7QHB - chains A and J of the 6 polymer chains in the assembly; structure by electron microscopy, 3.50 A resolution.

Chain A:
Protein: Isoform Flip of Glutamate receptor 1
From: Rattus norvegicus
UniProtKB: P19490 (GRIA1_RAT), isoform P19490-2; the construct has insertions or renumbered stretches relative to UniProt, so the offset changes along the chain: -25 to -7 = UniProt 1-19; 2-889 = UniProt 20-907
Amino-acid sequence (915 residues; row label = number of the first residue in the row; numbers below 1 keep their minus sign (Met-25 is residue -25)):
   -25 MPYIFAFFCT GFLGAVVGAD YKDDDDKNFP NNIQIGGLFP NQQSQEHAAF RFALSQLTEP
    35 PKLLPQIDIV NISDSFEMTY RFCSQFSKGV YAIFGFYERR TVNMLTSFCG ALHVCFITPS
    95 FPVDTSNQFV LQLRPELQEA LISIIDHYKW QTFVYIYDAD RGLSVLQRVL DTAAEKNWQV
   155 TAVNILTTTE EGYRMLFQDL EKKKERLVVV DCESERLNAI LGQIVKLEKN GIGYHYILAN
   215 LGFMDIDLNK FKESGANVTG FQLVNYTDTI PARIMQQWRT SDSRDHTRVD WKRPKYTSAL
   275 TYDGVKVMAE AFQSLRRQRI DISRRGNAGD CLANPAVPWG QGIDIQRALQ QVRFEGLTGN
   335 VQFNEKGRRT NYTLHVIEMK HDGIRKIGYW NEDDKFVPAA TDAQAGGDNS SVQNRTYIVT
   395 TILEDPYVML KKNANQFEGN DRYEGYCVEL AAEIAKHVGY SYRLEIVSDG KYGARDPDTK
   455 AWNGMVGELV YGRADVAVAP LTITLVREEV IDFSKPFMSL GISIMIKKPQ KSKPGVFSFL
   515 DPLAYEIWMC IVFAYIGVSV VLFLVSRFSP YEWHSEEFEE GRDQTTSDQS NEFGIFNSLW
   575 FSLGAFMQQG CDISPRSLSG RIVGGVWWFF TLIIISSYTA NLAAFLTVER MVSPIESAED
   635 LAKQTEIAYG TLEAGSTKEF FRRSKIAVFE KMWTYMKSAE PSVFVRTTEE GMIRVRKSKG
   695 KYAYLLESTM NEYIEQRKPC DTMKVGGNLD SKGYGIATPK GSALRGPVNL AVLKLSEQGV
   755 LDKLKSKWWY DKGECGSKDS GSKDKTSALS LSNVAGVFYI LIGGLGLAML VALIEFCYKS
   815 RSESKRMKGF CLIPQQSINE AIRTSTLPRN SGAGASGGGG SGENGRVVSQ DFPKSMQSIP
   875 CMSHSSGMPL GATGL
Disordered / not traced: -25 to 387, 543-564, 771-778, 816-889
Construct notes: insertion (-6 to 1)
Disulfides: Cys714-Cys769
Small-molecule neighbours:
  - 79N ((2S)-2,3-dihydroxypropyl (7Z)-hexadec-7-enoate): Arg590, Leu592, Arg595, Ile596, Gly599, Phe603
  - cyclothiazide (CYZ), molecule 1: Ile477, Ser493, Ser725, Lys726, Gly727
  - cyclothiazide (CYZ), molecule 2: Lys489, Pro490, Phe491, Met492, Ser493, Leu747, Ser750, Leu755, Asp756, Lys759
  - glutamic acid (GLU): Tyr446, Pro474, Leu475, Thr476, Arg481, Leu646, Gly649, Ser650, Thr651, Leu700, Glu701
  - palmitoleic acid (PAM), molecule 1: Tyr519, Trp522, Met523, Ile525, Val526, Tyr529, Leu577
  - palmitoleic acid (PAM), molecule 2: Leu785, Ala789, Phe792, Tyr793, Ile796, Leu799
UniProt features mapped onto this chain:
  - motif: Ala886 to Leu889 (PDZ-binding)
  - binding site (L-glutamate): Pro474, Thr476, Arg481, Ser650, Thr651, Glu701
  - modified residue (Phosphoserine): Ser627, Ser692, Ser831, Ser845
  - lipidation (S-palmitoyl cysteine): Cys585, Cys811
  - glycosylation (N-linked (GlcNAc...) asparagine): Asn45, Asn231, Asn239, Asn345, Asn383, Asn388
From the paper describing this entry:
  - conformationally variable residues (domain motion, helix shift): Ile609, Arg624, Met625, Ser631
  - contacts within the chain: Gln582-Ile609

Chain J:
Protein: Voltage-dependent calcium channel gamma-8 subunit
From: Rattus norvegicus
UniProtKB: Q8VHW5 (CCG8_RAT); residue numbers follow UniProt; this construct covers 2-417
Amino-acid sequence (423 residues; numbered 1 to 423; the number before each row is that of its first residue):
     1 GESLKRWNEE RGLWCEKGVQ VLLTTIGAFA AFGLMTIAIS TDYWLYTRAL ICNTTNLTAG
    61 DDGPPHRGGS GSSEKKDPGG LTHSGLWRIC CLEGLKRGVC VKINHFPEDT DYDHDSAEYL
   121 LRVVRASSIF PILSAILLLL GGVCVAASRV YKSKRNIILG AGILFVAAGL SNIIGVIVYI
   181 SANAGEPGPK RDEEKKNHYS YGWSFYFGGL SFILAEVIGV LAVNIYIERS REAHCQSRSD
   241 LLKAGGGAGG SGGSGPSAIL RLPSYRFRYR RRSRSSSRGS SEASPSRDAS PGGPGGPGFA
   301 STDISMYTLS RDPSKGSVAA GLASAGGGGG GAGVGAYGGA AGAAGGGGTG SERDRGSSAG
   361 FLTLHNAFPK EAASGVTVTV TGPPAAPAPA PPAPAAPAPG TLSKEAAASN TNTLNRKLEV
   421 LFQ
Disordered / not traced: 1-14, 54-78, 186-195, 235-423
Construct notes: expression tag (1, 418-423)
Disulfides: Cys52-Cys91, Cys90-Cys100
Small-molecule neighbours:
  - palmitoleic acid (PAM), molecule 1: Thr36, Ile39, Trp87, Arg88, Ile132
  - palmitoleic acid (PAM), molecule 2: Ala117, Leu120, Leu121, Phe130, Ile174, Val178
  - palmitoleic acid (PAM), molecule 3: Val220, Leu221, Asn224
UniProt features mapped onto this chain:
  - modified residue (Phosphoserine): Ser251, Ser254
From the paper describing this entry:
  - post-translational modification sites: Asn53, Asn56 (citing earlier work)

Interface between chain A and chain J:
Residue-residue contacts - 13 pairs, chain A then chain J:
  Tyr519(A) - Tyr201(J)  hydrophobic
  Tyr519(A) - Tyr206(J)  hydrogen bond
  Glu520(A) - Tyr199(J)  hydrogen bond
  Glu520(A) - Tyr201(J)  hydrogen bond
  Met523(A) - Phe205(J)  hydrophobic
  Phe527(A) - Phe212(J)
  Val534(A) - Val166(J)  hydrophobic
  Val534(A) - Glu216(J)
  Val534(A) - Val220(J)  hydrophobic
  Val535(A) - Val166(J)  hydrophobic
  Phe537(A) - Val223(J)  hydrophobic
  Phe537(A) - Asn224(J)
  Leu538(A) - Val166(J)  hydrophobic
Other interface residues (no listed pair), chain A (14 interface residues in all): Cys524, Ile530, Gly531, Arg541, Phe542, Ile569
Other interface residues (no listed pair), chain J (20 interface residues in all): Leu159, Leu170, Ile173, Val176, Ile177, Ile180, Gly209, Ile213, Tyr226, Ile227
Interface features reported in the paper:
  - residue pairs: Phe527(A)-Phe212(J), Phe537(A)-Val220(J), Ile569(A)-Val220(J)
  - interface residues, chain A: Tyr519(A), Glu520(A)
  - interface residues, chain J: Tyr199(J), Tyr201(J)

In short:
Chain A and chain J form an interface of 14 and 20 residues respectively, with 3 hydrogen bonds. Polar
contacts include Tyr519(A)-Tyr206(J), Glu520(A)-Tyr199(J) and Glu520(A)-Tyr201(J). The paper describes
contacts between Phe527(A) and Phe212(J), Phe537(A) and Val220(J) and Ile569(A) and Val220(J). From the paper:
interface residues Tyr519(A), Glu520(A) and Tyr199(J) among others; modification sites Asn53(J) and Asn56(J).
Chain A is Isoform Flip of Glutamate receptor 1 and chain J is Voltage-dependent calcium channel gamma-8
subunit, both from Rattus norvegicus; the structure, Active state of GluA1/2 in complex with TARP gamma 8,
L-glutamate and CTZ, was determined by electron microscopy together with 7QHH from the same study.
